PDB entry 6JLY | X-ray diffraction, 3.50 A resolution | chains G and I of the 12 polymer chains in the assembly

== Chain G ==
Name: Probable translation initiation factor eIF-2B subunit delta
From: Schizosaccharomyces pombe (strain 972 / ATCC 24843)
UniProt: Q09924 (EI2BD_SCHPO); residues 1-467 here = UniProt positions 1-467
Chain sequence (467 residues; each row starts with the number of its first residue):
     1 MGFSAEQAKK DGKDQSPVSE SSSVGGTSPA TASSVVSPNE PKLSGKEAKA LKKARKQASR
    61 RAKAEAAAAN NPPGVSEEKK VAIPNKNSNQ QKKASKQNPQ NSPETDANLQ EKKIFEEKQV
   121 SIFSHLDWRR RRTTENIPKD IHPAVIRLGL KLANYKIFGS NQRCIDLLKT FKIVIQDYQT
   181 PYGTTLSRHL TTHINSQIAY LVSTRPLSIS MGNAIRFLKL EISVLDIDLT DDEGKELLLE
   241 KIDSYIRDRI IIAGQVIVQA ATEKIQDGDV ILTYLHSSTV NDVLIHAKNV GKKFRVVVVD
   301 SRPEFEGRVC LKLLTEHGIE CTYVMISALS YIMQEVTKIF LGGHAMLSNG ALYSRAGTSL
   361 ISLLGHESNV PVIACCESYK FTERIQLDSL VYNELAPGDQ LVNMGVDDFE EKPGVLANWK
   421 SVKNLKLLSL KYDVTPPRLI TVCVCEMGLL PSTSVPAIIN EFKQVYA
Unresolved in the structure: 1-104
Curated features (UniProtKB/Swiss-Prot):
  - modified residue: S16 (Phosphoserine), S19 (Phosphoserine), S21 (Phosphoserine), S23 (Phosphoserine), T27 (Phosphothreonine), S28 (Phosphoserine), S37 (Phosphoserine)
  - mutagenesis: D248 (D248K: Increases guanyl-nucleotide exchange factor activity on eIF2)

== Chain I ==
Name: Probable translation initiation factor eIF-2B subunit epsilon
From: Schizosaccharomyces pombe (strain 972 / ATCC 24843)
UniProt: P56287 (EI2BE_SCHPO); numbering as in UniProt (aligned over 1-678)
Chain sequence (678 residues; numbered 1 to 678; the number before each row is that of its first residue):
     1 MPPSKGLNGK LEKPKHALQA IVLSDSYNYR FRPLTLDKPR CLLPLANTPL IEYTFEFLAL
    61 AGVQEVYVFC CAHAGQIREY IEKSKWNLPS SPFSVNTIVS RESLSVGDAL RELDSKQLIT
   121 SDFILVSGDV VSNVPLNEVL KEHRKRREDD KNAIMTMVVR EASPFHRTRA RTESSVFVID
   181 KKTSQCVHYQ ANERGKHYVS MDPEIFNEHE ELEVRNDLID CQIDICSNDV PALFTENFDY
   241 QDIRKDFVYG VLTSDLLGKK IHCHVAKENY AARVRSLQTY DAISKDVLSR WVYPFVPDSN
   301 LLNQTFSYQR HQIYKEEDVV LARSCIIKAR TLIGAYTKVG DASVVANTII GRNCTIGSNC
   361 SIDSAFLWED VVIGDNCRIG KAILANSVKI GNNCSIEDGA IVAAGVVIGD NTIIEKNKRL
   421 TTFESHSQGT LNDPSLVGIG GRGQEYHAEE DSDDEGEFME ASGLIESTNE LHLSDSESSE
   481 TSSSSEEDME FIPFSARRDS ANTINSEDFD EGDFNKEAQQ SLERAFEENH QIDIAALELN
   541 TLRMAMNANY HEVRSAIVLA LLRRIMHLDV SPKEALAKVM TRWGPLLAKL TFSHEEQVDN
   601 VLTLQKYCVR LSMTRHFLQL LGYFYQLEIA EENAIQEWYS DPRSSEGELA ALRDAGGKQF
   661 VDWLNTAESE SESEEGSE
Unresolved in the structure: 1-14, 443-678
Curated features (UniProtKB/Swiss-Prot):
  - modified residue: T172 (Phosphothreonine), S500 (Phosphoserine), T503 (Phosphothreonine), S506 (Phosphoserine)

== Interface between chain G and chain I ==
Pairs across the interface (7; chain G residue first):
  R295(G) - H311(I)  hydrogen bond
  Y331(G) - Y308(I)
  Y331(G) - R310(I)
  Q334(G) - R310(I)  hydrogen bond
  E335(G) - R310(I)  salt bridge
  E335(G) - H311(I)  salt bridge
  E410(G) - K267(I)  salt bridge
Interface residues without a listed pair, chain G (7 interface residues in all): I332, E411

== Summary ==
7 residues of chain G face 4 of chain I across their interface; the contacts include 2 hydrogen bonds and 3
salt bridges. Polar contacts include E335(G)-R310(I), E335(G)-H311(I) and E410(G)-K267(I). UniProt lists one
mutagenesis site on chain G.
Chain G is Probable translation initiation factor eIF-2B subunit delta and chain I is Probable translation
initiation factor eIF-2B subunit epsilon, both from Schizosaccharomyces pombe (strain 972 / ATCC 24843); the
structure, eIF2a - eIF2B complex, was determined by X-ray diffraction, deposited together with 6K71, 6K72 and
6JLZ.
